Entry 8ZJW (electron microscopy, 2.35 A resolution); this record covers chains E and F of the 28 polymer chains in the assembly.

== Chain E ==
Name: Alpha subunit of light-harvesting 1 complex
Source organism: Roseospirillum parvum
UniProt: Q6XBJ8 (Q6XBJ8_9PROT); residue numbers follow UniProt; this construct covers 1-67
Sequence (67 residues; numbered 1 to 67; the number before each row is that of its first residue):
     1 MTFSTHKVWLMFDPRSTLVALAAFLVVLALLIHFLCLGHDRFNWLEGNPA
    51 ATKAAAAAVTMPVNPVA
Unresolved in the structure: 54-67
Metal / ion sites: bacteriochlorophyll a Mg near Met1 (its only coordinating residue here)
Residues lining bound ligands:
  - bacteriochlorophyll a (BCL), molecule 1: Met1, Val8, Phe12, Thr17, Ile32
  - bacteriochlorophyll a (BCL), molecule 2: Met1, Thr2, Phe3
  - bacteriochlorophyll a (BCL), molecule 3: Leu18, Val19, Leu21, Ala22, Leu25, Val26, Ala29, His33, Cys36, Phe42, Trp44
  - bacteriochlorophyll a (BCL), molecule 4: Leu25, Leu28, Ala29, Ile32, His33, Cys36, Phe42
  - spirilloxanthin (CRT), molecule 1: Met1, Thr5, Lys7, Val8, Met11
  - spirilloxanthin (CRT), molecule 2: Leu18, Leu21, Phe24, Leu25, Leu28, Leu31, Ile32, Leu35
  - spirilloxanthin (CRT), molecule 3: Val26, Ala29, Leu30, His33, Phe34, Leu37, Trp44

== Chain F ==
Name: Beta subunit of light-harvesting 1 complex
Source organism: Roseospirillum parvum
UniProt: Q6XBJ9 (Q6XBJ9_9PROT); residue numbers follow UniProt; this construct covers 1-68
Sequence (68 residues; row label = number of the first residue in the row):
     1 MATTENVTSSTGLTEAEAKEFHAVYSQSAAGFLAVCAVAHVLAWMWRPFW
    51 PGAEGWVMDTAQNLTFLA
Unresolved in the structure: 1-8, 58-68
Residues lining bound ligands:
  - bacteriochlorophyll a (BCL), molecule 1: His22, Tyr25, Ser26, Ala29, Ala30, Leu33
  - bacteriochlorophyll a (BCL), molecule 2: Gln27, Ser28, Gly31, Phe32, Val35
  - bacteriochlorophyll a (BCL), molecule 3: Phe32, Leu33, Cys36, Ala37, His40, Val41, Ala43, Trp44, Phe49, Trp50
  - bacteriochlorophyll a (BCL), molecule 4: Phe32, Val35, Cys36, Ala39, His40, Ala43, Trp46
  - spirilloxanthin (CRT): Glu20, Phe21, Val24, Tyr25, Ser28, Ala29, Phe32

== Interface between chain E and chain F ==
Residue-residue contacts (14):
  Arg15(E) with Ser10(F)
  Trp44(E) with Phe49(F); Pro51(F); Trp56(F)
  Leu45(E) with Trp56(F), hydrogen bond (backbone-side chain)
  Glu46(E) with Trp56(F)
  Gly47(E) with Pro51(F); Gly55(F); Trp56(F), hydrogen bond (backbone-backbone)
  Asn48(E) with Gly55(F)
  Pro49(E) with Ala53(F); Glu54(F); Gly55(F)
  Ala50(E) with Ala53(F), hydrogen bond (backbone-backbone)

== In short ==
The interface between chain E and chain F involves 8 residues on one side and 7 on the other, with 3 hydrogen
bonds. Polar contacts include Leu45(E)-Trp56(F), Gly47(E)-Trp56(F) and Ala50(E)-Ala53(F). One spirilloxanthin
molecule is bound between chain E and chain F.
Here chain E is Alpha subunit of light-harvesting 1 complex and chain F is Beta subunit of light-harvesting 1
complex, both from Roseospirillum parvum. Entry 8ZJW (Cryo-EM structure of photosynthetic LH1' complex of
Roseospirillum parvum) was determined by electron microscopy (same publication as 8ZK2).
